Entry 1LPZ (X-ray diffraction, 2.40 A resolution); this record covers chain A.

# Chain A
Protein: Blood coagulation factor Xa
Organism: Homo sapiens
Notes: EC 3.4.21.6; fragment: light chain
UniProt: P00742 (FA10_HUMAN); the construct lacks a stretch of the UniProt sequence, so the offset changes along the chain: -79 to 0 = UniProt 46-125; 1-51 = UniProt 129-179
Chain sequence (134 residues; each row starts with the number of its first residue; a row labelled like 1A-1C holds insertion residues (1A, then the next letters in order); numbers below 1 keep their minus sign (Glu-79 is residue -79)):
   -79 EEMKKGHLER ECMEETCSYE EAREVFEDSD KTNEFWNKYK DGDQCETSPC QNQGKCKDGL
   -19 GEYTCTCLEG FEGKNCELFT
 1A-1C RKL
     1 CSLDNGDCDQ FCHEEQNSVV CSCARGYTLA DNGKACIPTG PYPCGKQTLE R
Unresolved in the structure: -79 to 0, 51
Swiss-Prot annotation at these positions:
  - modified residue: Glu-79 (4-carboxyglutamate), Glu-78 (4-carboxyglutamate), Glu-71 (4-carboxyglutamate), Glu-69 (4-carboxyglutamate), Glu-66 (4-carboxyglutamate), Glu-65 (4-carboxyglutamate), Glu-60 (4-carboxyglutamate), Glu-59 (4-carboxyglutamate), Glu-56 (4-carboxyglutamate), Glu-53 (4-carboxyglutamate), Glu-46 (4-carboxyglutamate), Asp-22 (3R: -3-hydroxyaspartate)
Cystine bridges: Cys1-Cys12, Cys8-Cys21, Cys23-Cys36

# Summary
Chain A is Blood coagulation factor Xa (Homo sapiens); the structure, Crystal structure of fxa in complex with
41, was determined by X-ray diffraction together with 1LQD, 1LQE, 1LPG and 1LPK from the same study.
